Entry 9JQN (electron microscopy, 3.03 A resolution); this record covers chains A and F of the 12 polymer chains in the assembly.

Chain A:
Protein: V(D)J recombination-activating protein 1
Organism: Mus musculus
Notes: EC 3.1.-.-, 2.3.2.27
UniProt: P15919 (RAG1_MOUSE); residue numbers follow UniProt; this construct covers 1-1040
Amino-acid sequence (1040 residues; numbered 1 to 1040; the number before each row is that of its first residue):
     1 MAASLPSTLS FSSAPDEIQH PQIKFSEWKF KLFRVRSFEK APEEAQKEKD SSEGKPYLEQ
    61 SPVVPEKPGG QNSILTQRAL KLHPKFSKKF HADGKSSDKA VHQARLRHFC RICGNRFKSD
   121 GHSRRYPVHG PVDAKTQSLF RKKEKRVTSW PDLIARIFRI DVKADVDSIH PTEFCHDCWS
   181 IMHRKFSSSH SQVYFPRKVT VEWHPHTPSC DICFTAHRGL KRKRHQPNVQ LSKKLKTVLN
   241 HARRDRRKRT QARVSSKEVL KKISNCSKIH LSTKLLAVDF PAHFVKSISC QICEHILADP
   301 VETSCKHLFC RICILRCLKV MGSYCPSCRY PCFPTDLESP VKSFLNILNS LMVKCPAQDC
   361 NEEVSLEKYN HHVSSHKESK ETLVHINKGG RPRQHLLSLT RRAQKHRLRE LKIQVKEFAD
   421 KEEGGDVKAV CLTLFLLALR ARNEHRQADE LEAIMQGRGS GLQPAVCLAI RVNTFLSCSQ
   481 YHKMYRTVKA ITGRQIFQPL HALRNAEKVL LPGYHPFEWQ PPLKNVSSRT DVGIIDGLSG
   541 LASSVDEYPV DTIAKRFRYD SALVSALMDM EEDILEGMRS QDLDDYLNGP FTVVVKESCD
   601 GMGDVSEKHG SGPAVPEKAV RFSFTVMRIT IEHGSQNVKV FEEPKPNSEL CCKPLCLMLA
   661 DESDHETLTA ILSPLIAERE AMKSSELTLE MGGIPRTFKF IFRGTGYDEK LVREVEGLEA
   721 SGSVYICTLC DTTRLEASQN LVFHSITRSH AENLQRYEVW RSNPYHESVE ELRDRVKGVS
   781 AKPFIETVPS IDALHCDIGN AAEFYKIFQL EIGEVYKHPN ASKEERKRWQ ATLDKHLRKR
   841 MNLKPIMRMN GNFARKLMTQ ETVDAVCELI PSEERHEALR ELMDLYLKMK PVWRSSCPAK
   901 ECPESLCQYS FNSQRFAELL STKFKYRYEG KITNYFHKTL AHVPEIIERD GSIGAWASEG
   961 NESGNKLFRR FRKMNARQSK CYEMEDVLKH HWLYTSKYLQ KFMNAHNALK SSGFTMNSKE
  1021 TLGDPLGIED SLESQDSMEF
Not modelled in the structure: 1-460, 1009-1040
UniProt features mapped onto this chain:
  - zinc finger: Cys-290 to Arg-329 (RING-type), Leu-351 to Lys-380 (RAG1-type)
  - DNA-binding region: Gly-389 to Gln-456 (NBD)
  - binding site (Zn(2+)): Cys-266, His-270, Cys-290, Cys-293, His-295, Cys-305, His-307, Cys-310, Cys-313, Cys-325, Cys-328, Cys-355, Cys-360, His-372, His-376
  - binding site (a divalent metal cation): Asp-600, Asp-708, Glu-962
  - site: Trp-893 (Essential for DNA hairpin formation, participates in base-stacking interactions near the cleavage site)
  - cross-link: Lys-233 (Glycyl lysine isopeptide (Lys-Gly) (interchain with G-Cter in ubiquitin))
Bound ions: Ca2+: Asp-600 (shared with DG30(F) of chain F); Zn2+: Cys-727, Cys-730, His-937, His-942

Chain F:
Molecule: 15-nt DNA strand
Sequence (15 nucleotides; numbered 16 to 30; the number before each row is that of its first residue):
    16 GGCTGTATCA CTGTG
Bound ions: Ca2+: DG30 (shared with Asp-600(A) of chain A)

How chain A and chain F interact:
Pairs across the interface (15):
  Leu-794(A) / DG30(F)  base contact
  Asn-850(A) / DT29(F)  base contact
  Asn-850(A) / DG30(F)  base contact
  Gly-851(A) / DG30(F)  hydrogen bond to the base
  Asn-852(A) / DG28(F)  hydrogen bond to the base
  Asn-852(A) / DT29(F)  base contact
  Asn-852(A) / DG30(F)  base contact
  Arg-855(A) / DG30(F)  hydrogen bond to the base
  Glu-959(A) / DG30(F)  hydrogen bond to the base
  Glu-962(A) / DT29(F)  sugar contact
  Glu-962(A) / DG30(F)  base contact
  Lys-966(A) / DG28(F)  hydrogen bond to the base
  Lys-966(A) / DT29(F)  sugar contact
  Arg-969(A) / DT29(F)  sugar contact
  Arg-969(A) / DG30(F)  salt bridge to the phosphate
Other interface residues (no listed pair), chain A (14 interface residues in all): Met-602, Arg-848, Lys-856, Ser-963, Asn-965
Other interface residues (no listed pair), chain F (4 interface residues in all): DT27

Summary:
14 residues of chain A and 4 residues of chain F are in contact, with 5 hydrogen bonds and 1 salt bridge.
Among the polar pairs are Gly-851(A)/DG30(F), Asn-852(A)/DG28(F) and Arg-855(A)/DG30(F).
Here chain A is V(D)J recombination-activating protein 1 (Mus musculus) and chain F is a 15-nt DNA strand.
Entry 9JQN (CryoEM structure of mouse RAG SEC-2DNA) was determined by electron microscopy, deposited together
with 9JPU, 9JPX, 9JTS and 9JTU.
